7LSY - chains K and M of the 17 polymer chains in the assembly; structure by electron microscopy, 8.40 A resolution (very low resolution: no residue pairs are listed; an interface is given only as per-side residue counts).

== Chain K ==
Protein: X-ray repair cross-complementing protein 5
Source organism: Homo sapiens
Notes: EC 3.6.4.-
UniProtKB: P13010 (XRCC5_HUMAN); residue numbers follow UniProt; this construct covers 1-732
Amino-acid sequence (732 residues; row label = number of the first residue in the row):
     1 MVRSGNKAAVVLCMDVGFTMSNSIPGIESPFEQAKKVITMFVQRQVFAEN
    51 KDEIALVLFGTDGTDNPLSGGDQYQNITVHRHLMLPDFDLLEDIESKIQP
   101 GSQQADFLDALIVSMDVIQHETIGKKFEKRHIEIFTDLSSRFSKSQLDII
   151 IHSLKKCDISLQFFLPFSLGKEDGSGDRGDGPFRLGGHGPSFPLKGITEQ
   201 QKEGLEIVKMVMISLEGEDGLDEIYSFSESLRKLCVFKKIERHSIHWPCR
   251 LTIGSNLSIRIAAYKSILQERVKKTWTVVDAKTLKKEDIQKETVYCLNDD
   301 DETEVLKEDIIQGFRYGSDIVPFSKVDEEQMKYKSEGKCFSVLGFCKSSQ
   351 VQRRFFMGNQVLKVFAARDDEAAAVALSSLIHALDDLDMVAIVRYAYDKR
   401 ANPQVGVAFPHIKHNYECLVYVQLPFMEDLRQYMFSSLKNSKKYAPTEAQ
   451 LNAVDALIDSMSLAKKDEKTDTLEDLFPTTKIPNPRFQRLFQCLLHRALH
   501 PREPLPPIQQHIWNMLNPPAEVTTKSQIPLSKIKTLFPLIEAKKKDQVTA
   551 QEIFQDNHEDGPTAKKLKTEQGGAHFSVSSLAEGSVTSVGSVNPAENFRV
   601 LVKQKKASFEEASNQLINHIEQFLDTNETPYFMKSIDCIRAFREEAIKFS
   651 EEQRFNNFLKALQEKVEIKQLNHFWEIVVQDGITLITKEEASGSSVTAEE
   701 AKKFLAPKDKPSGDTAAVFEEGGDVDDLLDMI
Disordered / not traced: 1-5, 171-195, 542-732
Curated features (UniProtKB/Swiss-Prot):
  - region: Leu-138 to Leu-165 (Leucine-zipper)
  - motif: Glu-720 to Leu-728 (EEXXXDL motif)
  - modified residue: Lys-144 (N6-acetyllysine), Ser-255 (Phosphoserine), Ser-258 (Phosphoserine), Lys-265 (N6-acetyllysine), Ser-318 (Phosphoserine), Lys-332 (N6-acetyllysine), Thr-535 (Phosphothreonine), Ser-577 (Phosphoserine), Ser-579 (Phosphoserine), Ser-580 (Phosphoserine), Lys-660 (N6-acetyllysine), Lys-665 (N6-acetyllysine), Thr-715 (Phosphothreonine)
  - cross-link (Glycyl lysine isopeptide (Lys-Gly)): Lys-195 (interchain with G-Cter in SUMO2), Lys-532 (interchain with G-Cter in SUMO2), Lys-534 (interchain with G-Cter in SUMO2), Lys-566 (interchain with G-Cter in SUMO2), Lys-568 (interchain with G-Cter in SUMO2), Lys-669 (interchain with G-Cter in SUMO2), Lys-688 (interchain with G-Cter in SUMO2)
  - mutagenesis: Glu-720 to Glu-721 (Abolishes interaction with PRKDC and its recruitment to sites of DNA damage), Asp-726 to Asp-727 (Abolishes interaction with PRKDC and its recruitment to sites of DNA damage)

== Chain M ==
Molecule: 14-nt DNA strand
Sequence (14 nucleotides; each row starts with the number of its first residue):
     1 TATATACTAAGAAC

== Chain K / chain M interface ==
At this resolution (8 A) residue pairs are not listed: 9 residues of chain K and 5 of chain M lie at the interface.

== Overview ==
9 residues of chain K face 5 of chain M across their interface. UniProt lists 4 mutagenesis sites on chain K.
Chain K is X-ray repair cross-complementing protein 5 (Homo sapiens) and chain M is a 14-nt DNA strand; the
structure, NHEJ Short-range synaptic complex, was determined by electron microscopy together with 7LT3 from
the same study.
